4LZT - chain A; structure by X-ray diffraction, 0.95 A resolution.

[Chain A]
Protein: Lysozyme
From: Gallus gallus
Notes: EC 3.2.1.17
Reference sequence: P00698 (LYSC_CHICK); residues 1-129 here correspond to UniProt positions 19-147 (UniProt number = residue number + 18)
Chain sequence (129 residues; row label = number of the first residue in the row):
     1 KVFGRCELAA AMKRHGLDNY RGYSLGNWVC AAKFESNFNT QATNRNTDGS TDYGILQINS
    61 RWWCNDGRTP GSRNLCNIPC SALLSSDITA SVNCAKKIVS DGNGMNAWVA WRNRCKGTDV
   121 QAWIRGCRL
Disulfides: Cys-6/Cys-127, Cys-30/Cys-115, Cys-64/Cys-80, Cys-76/Cys-94
UniProt features mapped onto this chain:
  - active site: Glu-35, Asp-52
  - binding site (substrate): Asp-101

[In short]
Curated annotation (UniProt) lists active-site residues Glu-35 and Asp-52 and substrate-binding residue
Asp-101.
Chain A is Lysozyme (Gallus gallus); the structure, Atomic resolution refinement of triclinic hew lysozyme at
295K, was determined by X-ray diffraction, deposited together with 3LZT.
